1ZHX - chain A; structure by X-ray diffraction, 1.50 A resolution.

== Chain A ==
Name: KES1 protein
From: Saccharomyces cerevisiae
UniProtKB: P35844 (KES1_YEAST); numbering as in UniProt (aligned over 2-434)
Amino-acid sequence (438 residues; numbered -3 to 434; the number before each row is that of its first residue; numbers below 1 keep their minus sign (Gly-3 is residue -3)):
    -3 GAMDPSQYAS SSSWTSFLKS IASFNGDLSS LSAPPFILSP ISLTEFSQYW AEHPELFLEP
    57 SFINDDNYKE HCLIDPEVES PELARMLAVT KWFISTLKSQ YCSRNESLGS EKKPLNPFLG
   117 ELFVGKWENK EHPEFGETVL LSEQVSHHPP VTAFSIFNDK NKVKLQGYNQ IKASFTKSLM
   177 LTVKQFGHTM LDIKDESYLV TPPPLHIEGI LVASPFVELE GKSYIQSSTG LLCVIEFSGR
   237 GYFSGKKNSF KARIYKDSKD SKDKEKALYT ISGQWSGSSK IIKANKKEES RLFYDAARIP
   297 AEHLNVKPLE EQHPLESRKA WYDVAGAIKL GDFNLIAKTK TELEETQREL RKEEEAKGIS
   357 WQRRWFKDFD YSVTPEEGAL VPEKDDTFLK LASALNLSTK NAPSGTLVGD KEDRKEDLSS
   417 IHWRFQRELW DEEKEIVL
Not modelled in the structure: -3 to -2
Construct notes: cloning artifact (-3 to 1)
Ligand contacts: 25-hydroxycholesterol (HC3): Phe13, Leu24, Leu27, Ala29, Ile33, Leu39, Phe42, Trp46, Gln96, Tyr97, Arg100, Glu107, Lys108, Lys109, Pro110, Asn165, Ile167, Phe171, Leu177, Val179, Gln181, Leu201, Ile203, Val213
Curated features (UniProtKB/Swiss-Prot):
  - region: Ser7 to Ala29 (ALPS motif)
  - binding site (a 1,2-diacyl-sn-glycero-3-phospho-(1D-myo-inositol 4-phosphate)): Leu24 to Ala29, Lys109 to Asn112, His143, His144, Lys336, Glu340, Arg344
  - binding site (20-hydroxycholesterol): Gln96
  - binding site (25-hydroxycholesterol): Gln96
  - binding site (7beta-hydroxycholesterol): Gln96, Arg100
  - binding site (cholesterol): Gln96
  - binding site (ergosterol): Gln96
  - modified residue: Thr370 (Phosphothreonine), Ser389 (Phosphoserine)
  - mutagenesis: Tyr97 (Y97F: Abolishes both cholesterol binding and biological function), Lys109 (K109A: Strong reduction in cholesterol transport. Abolishes binding to phosphatidylinositol 4-phosphate), Leu111 (L111D: Abolishes both cholesterol binding and biological function), Asn112 (N112E: Abolishes binding to phosphatidylinositol 4-phosphate), Glu117 (E117A: Abolishes both cholesterol binding and biological function), His143 to His144 (Reduction in cholesterol transport. Abolishes binding to phosphatidylinositol 4-phosphate), Lys168 (K168A: Slight reduction in cholesterol transport; K168A: Strong reduction in cholesterol transport), His202 to Glu204 (Strong reduction in cholesterol binding without affecting phosphatidylinositol 4-phosphate binding), Lys336 (K336A: Strong reduction in cholesterol transport. Abolishes binding to phosphatidylinositol 4-phosphate), Glu340 (E340A: Abolishes binding to phosphatidylinositol 4-phosphate), Arg344 (R344A: Slight reduction in cholesterol transport. Abolishes binding to phosphatidylinositol 4-phosphate)
Reported in the primary citation:
  - binding site for 25-hydroxycholesterol: Phe13, Leu24, Leu27, Trp46, Gln96, Tyr97, Lys109, Asn165, Gln181
  - contacts within the chain: Lys109-Lys336
  - mutagenesis - Y97F, K109A, L111D, E117A, H143A/H144A, K336A: abolished growth
  - mutagenesis - K168A: unchanged growth

== Summary ==
Bound to chain A: 25-hydroxycholesterol. From UniProt: 15 residues binding
1,2-diacyl-sn-glycero-3-phospho-(1D-myo-inositol 4-phosphate), residue binding 20-hydroxycholesterol Gln96,
residue binding 25-hydroxycholesterol Gln96 and residues binding 7beta-hydroxycholesterol Gln96 and Arg100.
The paper reports a binding site for 25-hydroxycholesterol at Phe13, Leu24 and Leu27 among others; Y97F, K109A
and L111D, among others, abolish growth; 7 substitutions were tested in all.
Chain A is KES1 protein (Saccharomyces cerevisiae); the structure, Structure of yeast oxysterol binding
protein Osh4 in complex with 25-hydroxycholesterol, was determined by X-ray diffraction (same publication as
1ZHT, 1ZHW, 1ZHY and 1ZHZ).
